Entry 6UPN (electron microscopy, 10.00 A resolution (very low resolution: no residue pairs are listed; an interface is given only as per-side residue counts)); this record covers chains B and a of the 48 polymer chains in the assembly.

Chain B (and a):
Molecule: Endophilin-B1
Source organism: Homo sapiens
Notes: chain a of this document is another copy of the same molecule, construct and numbering; everything in this record applies to it too
UniProtKB: Q9Y371 (SHLB1_HUMAN); residues 1-365 here = UniProt positions 1-365
Amino-acid sequence (365 residues; row label = number of the first residue in the row):
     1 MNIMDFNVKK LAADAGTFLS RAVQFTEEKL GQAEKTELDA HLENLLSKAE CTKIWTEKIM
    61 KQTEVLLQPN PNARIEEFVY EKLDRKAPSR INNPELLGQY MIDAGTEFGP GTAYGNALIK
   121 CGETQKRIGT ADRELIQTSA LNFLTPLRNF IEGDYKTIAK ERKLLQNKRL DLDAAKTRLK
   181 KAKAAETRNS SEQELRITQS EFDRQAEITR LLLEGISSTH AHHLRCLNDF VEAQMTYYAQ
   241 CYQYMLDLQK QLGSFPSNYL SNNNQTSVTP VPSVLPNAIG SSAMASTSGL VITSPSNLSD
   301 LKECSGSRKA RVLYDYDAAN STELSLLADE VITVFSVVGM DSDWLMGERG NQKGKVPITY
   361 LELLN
Not modelled in the structure: 1-4, 181-200, 270-365
UniProt features mapped onto this chain:
  - region: Met1 to Glu37 (Required for membrane binding), Met1 to Leu30 (Membrane-binding amphipathic helix)
  - modified residue: Met1 (N-acetylmethionine), Thr145 (Phosphothreonine)
  - mutagenesis: Val8 (V8M: Abolishes interaction with BAX), Thr145 (T145A: Reduced CDK5-mediated phosphorylation and impaired dimerization; T145E: Spontaneous dimerization)

Chain B / chain a interface:
At this resolution (10 A) residue pairs are not listed: 4 residues of chain B and 5 of chain a lie at the interface.

In short:
4 residues of chain B face 5 of chain a across their interface. From UniProt: 2 mutagenesis sites on chain B.
Chain B and chain a are both Endophilin-B1 (Homo sapiens); the structure, Endophilin B1 helical scaffold, was
determined by electron microscopy (same publication as 6UP6).
